3GIM - chains A and E of the 3 polymer chains in the assembly; structure by X-ray diffraction, 2.70 A resolution.

== Chain A ==
Molecule: DNA polymerase IV
Source organism: Sulfolobus solfataricus P2
Notes: EC 2.7.7.7
Reference sequence: Q97W02 (DPO42_SULSO); numbering as in UniProt (aligned over 2-341)
Chain sequence (341 residues; row label = number of the first residue in the row):
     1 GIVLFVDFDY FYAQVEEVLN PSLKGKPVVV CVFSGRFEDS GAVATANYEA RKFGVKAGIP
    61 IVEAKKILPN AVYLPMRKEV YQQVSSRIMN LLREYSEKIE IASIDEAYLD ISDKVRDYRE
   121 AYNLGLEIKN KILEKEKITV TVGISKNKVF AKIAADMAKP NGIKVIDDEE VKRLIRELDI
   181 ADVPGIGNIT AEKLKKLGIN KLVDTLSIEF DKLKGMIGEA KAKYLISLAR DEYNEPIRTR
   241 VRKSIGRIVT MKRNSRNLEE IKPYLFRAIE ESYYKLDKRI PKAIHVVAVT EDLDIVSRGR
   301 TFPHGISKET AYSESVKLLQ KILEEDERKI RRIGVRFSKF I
Sequence notes: expression tag (1)
Ion coordination: Ca2+ site 1: Asp7, Asp105, Glu106 (together with 2'-deoxyguanosine-5'-triphosphate); Ca2+ site 2: Asp7, Phe8, Asp105 (together with 2'-deoxyguanosine-5'-triphosphate); Ca2+ site 3: Ala181, Ile186
Small-molecule neighbours: 2'-deoxyguanosine-5'-triphosphate (DGT): Asp7, Phe8, Asp9, Tyr10, Phe11, Tyr12, Val32, Val43, Ala44, Thr45, Tyr48, Arg51, Ala57, Gly58, Met76, Ile104, Asp105, Lys159
Swiss-Prot annotation at these positions:
  - active site: Glu106
  - binding site (Mg(2+)): Asp7, Asp105
  - site: Tyr12 (Substrate discrimination)
  - mutagenesis: Asp105 to Glu106 (Loss of function)
What the authors report for this chain:
  - binding site for the 18-nt DNA strand (chain E): Arg332

== Chain E ==
Molecule: 18-nt DNA strand
Sequence (18 nucleotides; each row starts with the number of its first residue):
   901 CTAACGCTAC CATCCAAC
Modified positions: 8OG (8-oxo-2'-deoxy-guanosine-5'-monophosphate) at position 906

== Chain A / chain E interface ==
Contacting residue pairs (40):
  Val32(A) with DC905(E), base contact
  Arg36(A) with DC901(E), phosphate contact; DT902(E), salt bridge to the phosphate
  Phe37(A) with DT902(E), sugar contact; DA903(E), sugar contact; DA904(E), phosphate contact
  Ser40(A) with DA904(E), phosphate contact
  Gly41(A) with DA904(E), hydrogen bond to the phosphate; DC905(E), sugar contact
  Ala42(A) with DC905(E), hydrogen bond to the sugar
  Gly58(A) with DC905(E), base contact
  Pro60(A) with DA903(E), base contact; DA904(E), sugar contact
  Val62(A) with DA903(E), sugar contact
  Gly218(A) with DA912(E), phosphate contact
  Glu219(A) with DA912(E), hydrogen bond to the phosphate
  Ala220(A) with DC911(E), phosphate contact; DA912(E), hydrogen bond to the phosphate
  Val241(A) with DA909(E), phosphate contact
  Arg242(A) with DT908(E), hydrogen bond to the phosphate; DA909(E), salt bridge to the phosphate
  Lys243(A) with DA909(E), hydrogen bond to the phosphate; DC910(E), phosphate contact
  Ser244(A) with DT908(E), sugar contact; DA909(E), hydrogen bond to the phosphate
  Ile245(A) with DT908(E), phosphate contact
  Gly246(A) with DC907(E), sugar contact; DT908(E), hydrogen bond to the phosphate
  Arg247(A) with DC907(E), salt bridge to the phosphate
  Ile248(A) with 8OG_906(E), phosphate contact; DC907(E), hydrogen bond to the phosphate
  Val249(A) with 8OG_906(E), phosphate contact
  Thr250(A) with 8OG_906(E), hydrogen bond to the phosphate
  Lys252(A) with DC901(E), phosphate contact
  Arg253(A) with DC901(E), phosphate contact
  Leu293(A) with DA904(E), sugar contact
  Arg331(A) with DA904(E), salt bridge to the phosphate; DC905(E), salt bridge to the phosphate
  Arg332(A) with DC905(E), hydrogen bond to the phosphate; 8OG_906(E), salt bridge to the phosphate
Other interface residues (no listed pair), chain A (33 interface residues in all): Phe33, Ser34, Glu63, Lys221, Arg238, Arg336

== In short ==
33 residues of chain A and 12 residues of chain E are in contact; the contacts include 11 hydrogen bonds and 6
salt bridges. Polar contacts include Ala42(A)-DC905(E), Gly41(A)-DA904(E) and Glu219(A)-DA912(E). Ligands of
chain A: 2'-deoxyguanosine-5'-triphosphate. The paper reports a binding site for the 18-nt DNA strand (chain
E) at Arg332(A).
Here chain A is DNA polymerase IV (Sulfolobus solfataricus P2) and chain E is an 18-nt DNA strand. Entry 3GIM
(Dpo4 extension ternary complex with oxoG(anti)-G(syn) pair) was determined by X-ray diffraction together with
3GII, 3GIJ, 3GIK and 3GIL from the same study.
